3SEN - chain A; structure by X-ray diffraction, 3.10 A resolution.

# Chain A
Name: Caskin-1
Organism: Homo sapiens
Reference sequence: Q8WXD9 (CSKI1_HUMAN); residues 6-149 here correspond to UniProt positions 470-613 (UniProt number = residue number + 464)
Chain sequence (157 residues; row label = number of the first residue in the row; numbers below 1 keep their minus sign (Met-7 is residue -7)):
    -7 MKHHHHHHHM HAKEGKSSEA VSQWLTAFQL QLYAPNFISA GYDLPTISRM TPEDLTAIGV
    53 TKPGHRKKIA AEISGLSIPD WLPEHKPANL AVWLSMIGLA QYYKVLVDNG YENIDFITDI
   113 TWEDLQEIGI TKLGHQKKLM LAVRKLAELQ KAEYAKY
Unresolved in the structure: -7 to 7
Differences from the reference sequence: expression tag (-7 to 5)
From the paper describing this entry:
  - interface hot spots (mutagenesis) - G56E, G102K: abolished binding to another copy of this molecule
  - interface hot spots (mutagenesis) - Y103K, F108K: decreased binding to another copy of this molecule
  - mutagenesis - Y34K, T38K, L74K: unchanged binding to Caskin-1 (chain A)
  - mutagenesis - G126K: unchanged binding to another copy of this molecule
  - mutagenesis - I70E: decreased binding to Caskin-1 (chain A)

# Summary
The paper reports that G56E and G102K abolish binding to another copy of this molecule; Y103K and F108K reduce
binding to another copy of this molecule; 9 substitutions were tested in all.
Chain A is Caskin-1 (Homo sapiens); the structure, Structure of Caskin1 Tandem SAMs, was determined by X-ray
diffraction (same publication as 3SEI).
